Entry 7D79 (X-ray diffraction, 2.10 A resolution); this record covers chains D and A.

# Chain D (and A)
Molecule: DltD domain-containing protein
Organism: Beauveria bassiana (strain ARSEF 2860)
Notes: chain A of this document is another copy of the same molecule, construct and numbering; everything in this record applies to it too
UniProt: J4WAT9 (J4WAT9_BEAB2); residues 1-302 here correspond to UniProt positions 17-318 (UniProt number = residue number + 16)
Sequence (322 residues; each row starts with the number of its first residue; numbers below 1 keep their minus sign (Met-19 is residue -19)):
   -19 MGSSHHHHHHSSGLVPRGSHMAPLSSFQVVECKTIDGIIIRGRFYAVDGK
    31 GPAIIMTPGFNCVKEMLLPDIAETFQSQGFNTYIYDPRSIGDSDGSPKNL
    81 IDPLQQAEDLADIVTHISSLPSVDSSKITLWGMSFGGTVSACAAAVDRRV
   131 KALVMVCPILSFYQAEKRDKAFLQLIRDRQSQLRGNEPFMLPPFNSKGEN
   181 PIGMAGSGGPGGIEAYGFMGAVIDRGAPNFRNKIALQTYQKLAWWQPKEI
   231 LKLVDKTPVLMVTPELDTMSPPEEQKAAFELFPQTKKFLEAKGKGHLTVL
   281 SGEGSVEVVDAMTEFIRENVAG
Not modelled in the structure: -19 to 5, 301-302 (chain A: -19 to 5, 202-205)
Sequence notes: initiating methionine (-19); expression tag (-18 to 0)
Residues lining bound ligands: GY0 (methyl 3-[(E,3R,9R)-3,9-bis(oxidanyl)dec-4-enoyl]sulfanylpropanoate): Pro38, Gly39, Phe40, Cys42, Met46, Leu47, Leu48, Met113, Ser114, Phe115, Ile139, Phe174, Ala185, Phe198, Met199, Met249, His276, Leu277, Thr278, Ser281
From the paper describing this entry:
  - binding site for GY0: Ser114
  - binding site for GY0: Ser281 (from molecular simulation)
  - catalytic residues: Ser114, Asp247, His276 (by similarity / conservation)
  - mutagenesis - S114C, S114T: decreased catalytic activity on 4a
  - mutagenesis - S114A: abolished expression

# Chain D / chain A interface
Pairs across the interface (66; chain D residue first):
  Lys13(D) - Leu163(A)
  Thr14(D) - Leu163(A)
  Ile15(D) - Arg159(A)
  Ile15(D) - Gln162(A)
  Ile15(D) - Leu163(A)
  Leu84(D) - Trp224(A)  hydrophobic
  Glu88(D) - Arg159(A)  salt bridge
  Glu88(D) - Gln220(A)
  Glu88(D) - Lys221(A)  salt bridge
  Glu88(D) - Trp224(A)  hydrogen bond
  Ala91(D) - Ile156(A)  hydrophobic
  Ala91(D) - Arg159(A)
  Asp92(D) - Arg159(A)  salt bridge
  Asp92(D) - Leu163(A)
  Thr95(D) - Gln160(A)
  Thr95(D) - Leu163(A)
  Cys122(D) - Trp224(A)
  Ala125(D) - Phe152(A)
  Val126(D) - Phe152(A)
  Val126(D) - Ile156(A)
  Val126(D) - Gln220(A)
  Val126(D) - Trp224(A)  hydrophobic
  Arg128(D) - Leu153(A)
  Arg128(D) - Arg157(A)
  Arg129(D) - Ile156(A)
  Arg129(D) - Gln160(A)
  Arg148(D) - Leu233(A)
  Arg148(D) - Asp235(A)  salt bridge
  Arg148(D) - Lys236(A)
  Asp149(D) - Lys236(A)  salt bridge
  Phe152(D) - Ala125(A)
  Phe152(D) - Val126(A)
  Leu153(D) - Arg128(A)
  Ile156(D) - Val126(A)
  Ile156(D) - Arg129(A)
  Arg157(D) - Arg128(A)
  Arg159(D) - Ile15(A)
  Arg159(D) - Glu88(A)  salt bridge
  Arg159(D) - Ala91(A)
  Arg159(D) - Asp92(A)  salt bridge
  Gln160(D) - Thr95(A)
  Gln160(D) - Arg129(A)
  Gln162(D) - Ile15(A)
  Leu163(D) - Lys13(A)
  Leu163(D) - Thr14(A)
  Leu163(D) - Ile15(A)
  Leu163(D) - Asp92(A)
  Leu163(D) - Thr95(A)
  Gln220(D) - Glu88(A)
  Gln220(D) - Val126(A)
  Lys221(D) - Glu88(A)  salt bridge
  Trp224(D) - Leu84(A)  hydrophobic
  Trp224(D) - Glu88(A)  hydrogen bond
  Trp224(D) - Cys122(A)
  Trp224(D) - Ile230(A)  hydrophobic
  Gln226(D) - Gln226(A)
  Gln226(D) - Glu229(A)
  Glu229(D) - Gln226(A)
  Glu229(D) - Glu229(A)
  Ile230(D) - Ala223(A)
  Ile230(D) - Trp224(A)
  Ile230(D) - Gln226(A)
  Leu233(D) - Arg148(A)  hydrogen bond (backbone-side chain)
  Asp235(D) - Arg148(A)  salt bridge
  Lys236(D) - Arg148(A)
  Lys236(D) - Asp149(A)  salt bridge
Other interface residues (no listed pair), chain D (36 interface residues in all): Gln85, Ala87, Asp89, Asp127
Other interface residues (no listed pair), chain A (37 interface residues in all): Gln85, Ala87, Asp89, Asp127

# Summary
The interface between chain D and chain A involves 36 residues on one side and 37 on the other, with 3
hydrogen bonds and 10 salt bridges. Polar pairs include Glu88(D)-Arg159(A), Glu88(D)-Lys221(A) and
Asp92(D)-Arg159(A). The paper reports catalytic residues Ser114(D), Asp247(D) and His276(D); S114C and S114T
of chain D reduce catalytic activity on 4a.
Chain D and chain A are both DltD domain-containing protein (Beauveria bassiana (strain ARSEF 2860)); the
structure, The structure of DcsB complex with its substrate analogue, was determined by X-ray diffraction,
deposited together with 7D78.
